Entry 7SUS (X-ray diffraction, 2.70 A resolution); this record covers chain A.

== Chain A ==
Molecule: Apelin receptor, with Rubredoxin insertion
From: Homo sapiens
Reference sequence: chimeric construct of P35414, P00268: residues 7-229 from P35414 (APJ_HUMAN) positions 7-229 (same numbers); residues 1001-1054 from P00268 positions 1-54 (UniProt number = residue number - 1000); residues 243-330 from P35414 (APJ_HUMAN) positions 243-330 (same numbers)
Amino-acid sequence (407 residues; each row starts with the number of its first residue; numbers below 1 keep their minus sign (Met-17 is residue -17)):
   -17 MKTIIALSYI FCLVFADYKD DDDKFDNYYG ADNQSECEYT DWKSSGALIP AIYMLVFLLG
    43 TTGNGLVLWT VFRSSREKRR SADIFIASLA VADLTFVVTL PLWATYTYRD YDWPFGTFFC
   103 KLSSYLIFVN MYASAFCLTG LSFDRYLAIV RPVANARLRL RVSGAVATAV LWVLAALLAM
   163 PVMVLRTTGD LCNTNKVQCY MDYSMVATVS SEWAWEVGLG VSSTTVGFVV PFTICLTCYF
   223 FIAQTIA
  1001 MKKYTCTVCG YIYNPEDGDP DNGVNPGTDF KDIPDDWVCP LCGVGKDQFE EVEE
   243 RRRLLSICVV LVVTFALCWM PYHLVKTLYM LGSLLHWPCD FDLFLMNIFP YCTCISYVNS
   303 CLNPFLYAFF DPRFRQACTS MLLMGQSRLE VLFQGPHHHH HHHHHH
Unresolved in the structure: -17 to 30, 337-348
Differences from the reference sequence: initiating methionine (-17); expression tag (-16 to 6, 331-348); engineered mutation Ala117 (Val in P35414), Cys174 (Glu in P35414), Asn177 (Thr in P35414), Cys217 (Met in P35414), Cys250 (Ile in P35414), Leu325 (Cys in P35414), Met326 (Cys in P35414)
Disulfide bonds: Cys102-Cys181
Metal / ion sites: Zn2+: Cys1006, Cys1009, Cys1039, Cys1042
Ligand contacts: 8EH ((1R,2S)-N-[4-(2,6-dimethoxyphenyl)-5-(6-methylpyridin-2-yl)-1,2,4-triazol-3-yl]-1-(5-methylpyrimidin-2-yl)-1-oxidanyl-propane-2-sulfonamide): Phe78, Trp85, Tyr88, Ser106, Ile109, Phe110, Arg168, Met183, Glu198, Tyr264, Val267, Lys268, Tyr271, Leu287, Met288, Phe291, Thr295, Ser298, Tyr299
Curated features (UniProtKB/Swiss-Prot):
  - site (Required for APELA and APLN/apelin-13 interaction and signaling): Trp85, Arg168
  - glycosylation (N-linked (GlcNAc...) asparagine): Asn15, Asn175
  - binding site (Fe cation): Cys1006, Cys1009, Cys1039, Cys1042
  - modified residue: Met1001 (N-formylmethionine)

== Overview ==
Chain A binds compound 8EH. The Zn2+ site is built by Cys1006, Cys1009, Cys1039 and Cys1042. From UniProt: 4
Fe cation-binding residues.
Chain A is Apelin receptor, with Rubredoxin insertion (Homo sapiens); the structure, Crystal structure of
Apelin receptor in complex with small molecule, was determined by X-ray diffraction.
